Entry 4ZPG (X-ray diffraction, 2.00 A resolution); this record covers chain A.

# Chain A
Molecule: Beta-secretase 1
Source organism: Homo sapiens
Notes: EC 3.4.23.46
UniProt: P56817 (BACE1_HUMAN); the construct has insertions or renumbered stretches relative to UniProt, so the offset changes along the chain: 430-448 = UniProt 43-61; 1-385 = UniProt 62-446
Chain sequence (405 residues; row label = number of the first residue in the row):
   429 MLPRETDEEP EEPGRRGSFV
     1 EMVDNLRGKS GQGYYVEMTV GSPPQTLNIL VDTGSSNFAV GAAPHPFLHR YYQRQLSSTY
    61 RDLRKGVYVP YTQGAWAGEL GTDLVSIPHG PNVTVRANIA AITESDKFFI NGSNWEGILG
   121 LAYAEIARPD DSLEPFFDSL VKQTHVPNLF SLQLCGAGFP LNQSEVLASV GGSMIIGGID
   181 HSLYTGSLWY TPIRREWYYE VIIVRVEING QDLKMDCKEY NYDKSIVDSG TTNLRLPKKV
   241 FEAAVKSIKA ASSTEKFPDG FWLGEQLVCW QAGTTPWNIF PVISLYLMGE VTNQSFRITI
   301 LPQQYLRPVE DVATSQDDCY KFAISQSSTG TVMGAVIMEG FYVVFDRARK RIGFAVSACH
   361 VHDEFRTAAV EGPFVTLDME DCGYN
Disordered / not traced: 429-444, 157-168, 310-314, 360-362
Construct notes: initiating methionine (429); conflict Ala75 (Lys136 in P56817), Ala77 (Glu138 in P56817)
Disulfide bonds: Cys155-Cys359, Cys217-Cys382, Cys269-Cys319
Ligand contacts: 8-benzyl-4- (4QF; (5R,7S)-8-benzyl-4-(cyclohexylamino)-1-(3-fluorophenyl)-7-methyl-1,3,8-triazaspiro[4.5]dec-3-en-2-one): Leu30, Asp32, Ser35, Tyr71, Thr72, Gln73, Gly74, Ala75, Lys107, Phe108, Ile110, Trp115, Ile118, Tyr198, Lys224, Ile226, Asp228, Gly230, Thr231, Arg235, Thr329, Val332
UniProt features mapped onto this chain:
  - active site: Asp32, Asp228
  - modified residue (N6-acetyllysine): Lys65, Lys214, Lys218, Lys224, Lys238, Lys239, Lys246
  - glycosylation (N-linked (GlcNAc...) asparagine): Asn92, Asn111, Asn162, Asn293

# Overview
Ligands of chain A: 8-benzyl-4-. Curated annotation (UniProt) lists active-site residues Asp32 and Asp228.
Chain A is Beta-secretase 1 (Homo sapiens); the structure, BACE1 in complex with
8-benzyl-4-(cyclohexylamino)-1-(3-fluorophenyl)-7-methyl-1,3,8-triazaspiro[4.5]dec-3-en-2-one, was determined
by X-ray diffraction (same publication as 4ZPE and 4ZPF).
